Entry 7Y9C (X-ray diffraction, 2.10 A resolution); this record covers chains A and C.

== Chain A ==
Molecule: Protein-L-histidine N-pros-methyltransferase
Organism: Homo sapiens
Notes: EC 2.1.1.-
UniProtKB: Q9H1A3 (METL9_HUMAN); numbering as in UniProt (aligned over 46-318)
Amino-acid sequence (275 residues; each row starts with the number of its first residue):
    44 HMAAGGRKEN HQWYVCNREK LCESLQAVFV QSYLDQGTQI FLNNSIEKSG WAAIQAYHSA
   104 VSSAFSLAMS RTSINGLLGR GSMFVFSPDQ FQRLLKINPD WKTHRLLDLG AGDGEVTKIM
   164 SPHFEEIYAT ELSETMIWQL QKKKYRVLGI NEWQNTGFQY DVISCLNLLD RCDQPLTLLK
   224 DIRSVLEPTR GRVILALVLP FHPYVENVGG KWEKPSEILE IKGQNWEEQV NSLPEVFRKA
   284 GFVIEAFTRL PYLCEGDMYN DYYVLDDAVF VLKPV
Unresolved in the structure: 44
Construct notes: expression tag (44-45); engineered mutation Ala95 (Leu in Q9H1A3), Ala96 (Phe in Q9H1A3), Ala99 (Leu in Q9H1A3), Ala103 (Phe in Q9H1A3), Ala107 (Val in Q9H1A3), Ala111 (Phe in Q9H1A3)
UniProt features mapped onto this chain:
  - binding site (S-adenosyl-L-homocysteine): Glu174, Asn210, Tyr295
  - mutagenesis: Thr115 (T115A: Decreased binding to S-adenosyl-L-homocysteine and substrate proteins), Asn118 (N118A: Decreased binding to S-adenosyl-L-homocysteine and substrate proteins), Arg123 (R123A: Abolished binding to substrate proteins), Met126 (M126A: Nearly abolished binding to substrate proteins), Asp151 (D151A: Abolished binding to S-adenosyl-L-homocysteine), Asp156 (D156A: Abolished binding to S-adenosyl-L-homocysteine), Thr173 (T173A: Decreased binding to S-adenosyl-L-homocysteine), Glu174 (E174A: Abolished protein-L-histidine N-pros-methyltransferase activity), Asn210 (N210D: Abolished binding to S-adenosyl-L-homocysteine), Asp213 (D213A: Abolished binding to substrate proteins), Arg214 (R214A: Decreased binding to SLC39A5 substrate; R214D: Abolished binding to S-adenosyl-L-homocysteine and substrate proteins), Val241 (V241G: Reduced binding to substrate proteins), 5 further mutagenesis entries in UniProt
Small-molecule neighbours: S-adenosylhomocysteine (SAH): Thr115, Met126, Val128, Gly153, Ala154, Gly155, Val159, Thr173, Glu174, Leu175, Ser176, Ile193, Leu209, Asn210, Leu211, Arg214, Cys215, Tyr295
Reported in the primary citation:
  - catalytic residues: Asp213 (proposed by the authors, not directly observed)
  - mutagenesis - E174A, Y306A/L308A: abolished catalytic activity
  - specificity-determining residues: Gly124 (proposed by the authors, not directly observed)

== Chain C ==
Molecule: SLC39A5
Organism: synthetic construct
Amino-acid sequence (13 residues; numbered -5 to 7; the number before each row is that of its first residue; numbers below 1 keep their minus sign (Gly-5 is residue -5)):
    -5 GHQGHSHGHQ GGY
Unresolved in the structure: -5
Modified positions: His1 (N1-methylated histidine; MHS)

== How chain A and chain C interact ==
Pairs across the interface (40; chain A residue first):
  Ser102(A) - Gln-3(C)
  Ser105(A) - Gln-3(C)
  Asn118(A) - Ser0(C)  hydrogen bond
  Arg123(A) - Gln-3(C)
  Gly124(A) - Ser0(C)  hydrogen bond (backbone-side chain)
  Met126(A) - His-1(C)
  Met126(A) - Ser0(C)
  Met126(A) - His1(C)
  Asn210(A) - His1(C)
  Asp213(A) - His1(C)
  Arg214(A) - His1(C)  hydrogen bond (side chain-backbone)
  Val241(A) - His1(C)
  Leu242(A) - Tyr7(C)
  Pro243(A) - Gly5(C)
  Pro243(A) - Gly6(C)
  Pro243(A) - Tyr7(C)  hydrophobic
  His245(A) - Gly5(C)
  His245(A) - Gly6(C)  hydrogen bond (side chain-backbone)
  Tyr247(A) - His1(C)
  Tyr247(A) - Gly2(C)
  Gly266(A) - Tyr7(C)
  Gln267(A) - Tyr7(C)
  Asn268(A) - Tyr7(C)
  Trp269(A) - Tyr7(C)  hydrogen bond (backbone-side chain)
  Gln272(A) - Tyr7(C)
  Tyr295(A) - His-1(C)  hydrogen bond (backbone-side chain)
  Tyr295(A) - His1(C)
  Cys297(A) - His-1(C)
  Cys297(A) - Ser0(C)  hydrogen bond (side chain-backbone)
  Asp300(A) - His-4(C)  salt bridge
  Asp300(A) - Gln-3(C)  hydrogen bond (side chain-backbone)
  Asp300(A) - Gly-2(C)  hydrogen bond (side chain-backbone)
  Tyr302(A) - His-4(C)
  Tyr306(A) - His-4(C)  hydrogen bond
  Tyr306(A) - Gly-2(C)
  Tyr306(A) - His-1(C)
  Val307(A) - His-1(C)
  Leu308(A) - His-1(C)
  Leu308(A) - His1(C)
  Leu308(A) - Gln4(C)
Other interface residues (no listed pair), chain A (30 interface residues in all): His101, Leu296, Glu298, Asp309
Other interface residues (no listed pair), chain C (12 interface residues in all): His3

== Summary ==
30 residues of chain A and 12 residues of chain C are in contact, with 10 hydrogen bonds and 1 salt bridge.
Polar pairs include Asp300(A)-His-4(C), Asn118(A)-Ser0(C) and Gly124(A)-Ser0(C). Ligands of chain A:
S-adenosylhomocysteine. From the paper: the catalytic residue Asp213(A); E174A and Y306A/L308A of chain A
abolish catalytic activity.
Here chain A is Protein-L-histidine N-pros-methyltransferase (Homo sapiens) and chain C is SLC39A5 (synthetic
construct). Entry 7Y9C (Crystal structure of METTL9 in complex with SLC39A5 peptide and SAH) was determined by
X-ray diffraction together with 7YF2, 7YF3 and 7YF4 from the same study.
